Entry 6D2T (X-ray diffraction, 1.90 A resolution); this record covers chains A and C of the 3 polymer chains in the assembly.

== Chain A ==
Protein: HLA class I histocompatibility antigen, B-57 alpha chain
From: Homo sapiens
UniProtKB: P18465 (1B57_HUMAN); residues 1-276 here correspond to UniProt positions 25-300 (UniProt number = residue number + 24)
Chain sequence (276 residues; numbered 1 to 276; the number before each row is that of its first residue):
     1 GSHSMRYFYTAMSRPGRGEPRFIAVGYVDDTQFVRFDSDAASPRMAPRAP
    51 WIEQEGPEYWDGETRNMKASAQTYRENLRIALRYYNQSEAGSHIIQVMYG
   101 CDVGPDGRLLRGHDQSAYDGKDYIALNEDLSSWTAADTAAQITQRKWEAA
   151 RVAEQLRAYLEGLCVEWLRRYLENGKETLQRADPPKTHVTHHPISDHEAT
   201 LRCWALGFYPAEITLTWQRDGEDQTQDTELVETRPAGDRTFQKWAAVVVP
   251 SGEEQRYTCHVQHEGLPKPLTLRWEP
Cystine bridges: Cys101-Cys164, Cys203-Cys259

== Chain C ==
Protein: Leu-ala-leu-leu-thr-gly-val-arg-trp
Chain sequence (9 residues; each row starts with the number of its first residue):
     1 LALLTGVRW

== How chain A and chain C interact ==
Residue-residue contacts (36; chain A residue first):
  Met5(A) with Leu1(C)
  Tyr7(A) with Leu1(C), hydrogen bond (side chain-backbone); Ala2(C), hydrogen bond (side chain-backbone)
  Tyr9(A) with Leu3(C)
  Tyr59(A) with Leu1(C), hydrophobic
  Glu63(A) with Leu1(C); Ala2(C), hydrogen bond (side chain-backbone)
  Asn66(A) with Ala2(C); Leu3(C), hydrogen bond (side chain-backbone); Leu4(C)
  Met67(A) with Ala2(C), hydrophobic
  Ser70(A) with Thr5(C)
  Thr73(A) with Thr5(C)
  Glu76(A) with Arg8(C), salt bridge
  Asn77(A) with Arg8(C); Trp9(C), hydrogen bond (side chain-backbone)
  Ile80(A) with Arg8(C); Trp9(C)
  Tyr84(A) with Trp9(C), hydrogen bond (side chain-backbone)
  Ile95(A) with Trp9(C), hydrophobic
  Tyr99(A) with Ala2(C); Leu3(C), hydrogen bond (side chain-backbone)
  Ala117(A) with Trp9(C)
  Tyr123(A) with Trp9(C), hydrophobic
  Thr143(A) with Trp9(C), hydrogen bond (side chain-backbone)
  Lys146(A) with Trp9(C), hydrogen bond (side chain-backbone)
  Trp147(A) with Val7(C); Arg8(C), hydrogen bond (side chain-backbone); Trp9(C)
  Val152(A) with Val7(C), hydrophobic
  Leu156(A) with Leu3(C), hydrophobic
  Tyr159(A) with Leu1(C), hydrogen bond (side chain-backbone); Ala2(C); Leu3(C)
  Trp167(A) with Leu1(C)
  Tyr171(A) with Leu1(C), hydrogen bond (side chain-backbone)
Interface residues without a listed pair, chain A (31 interface residues in all): Tyr74, Ala81, Ser116, Tyr118, Ala150, Leu163

== In short ==
31 residues of chain A face 8 of chain C across their interface, with 12 hydrogen bonds and 1 salt bridge.
Polar contacts include Glu76(A)-Arg8(C), Tyr7(A)-Leu1(C) and Tyr7(A)-Ala2(C).
Here chain A is HLA class I histocompatibility antigen, B-57 alpha chain (Homo sapiens) and chain C is
Leu-ala-leu-leu-thr-gly-val-arg-trp. Entry 6D2T (HLA-B*57:01 presenting LALLTGVRW) was determined by X-ray
diffraction together with 6D29, 6D2B and 6D2R from the same study.
